Entry 1M34 (X-ray diffraction, 2.30 A resolution); this record covers chains A and B of the 8 polymer chains in the assembly.

Chain A:
Molecule: Nitrogenase Molybdenum-Iron Protein alpha chain
From: Azotobacter vinelandii
Notes: EC 1.18.6.1
UniProtKB: p07328 (NIFD_AZOVI); residues 2-492 here correspond to UniProt positions 1-491 (UniProt number = residue number - 1)
Chain sequence (491 residues; each row starts with the number of its first residue):
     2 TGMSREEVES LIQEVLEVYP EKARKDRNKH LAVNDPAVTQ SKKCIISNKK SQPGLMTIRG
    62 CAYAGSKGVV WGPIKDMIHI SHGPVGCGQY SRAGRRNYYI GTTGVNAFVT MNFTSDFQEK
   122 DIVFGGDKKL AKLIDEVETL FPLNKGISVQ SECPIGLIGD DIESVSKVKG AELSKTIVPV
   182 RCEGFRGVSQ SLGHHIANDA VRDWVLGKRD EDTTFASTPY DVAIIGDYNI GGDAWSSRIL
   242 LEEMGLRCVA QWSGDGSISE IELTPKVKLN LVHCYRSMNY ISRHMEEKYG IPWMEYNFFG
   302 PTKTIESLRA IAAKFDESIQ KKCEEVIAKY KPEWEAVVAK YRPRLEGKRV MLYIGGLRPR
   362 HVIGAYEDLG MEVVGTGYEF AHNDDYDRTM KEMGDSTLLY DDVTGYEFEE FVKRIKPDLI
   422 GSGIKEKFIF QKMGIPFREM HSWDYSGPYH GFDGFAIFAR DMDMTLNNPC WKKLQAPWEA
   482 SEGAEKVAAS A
Unresolved in the structure: 2-3, 482-492
Metal / ion sites: fe(8)-S(7) cluster Fe: Cys-62, Cys-88, Cys-154 (shared with Cys-70(B), Cys-95(B), Cys-153(B) of chain B); fe-mo-s cluster Fe near Cys-275 (its only coordinating residue here)
Small-molecule neighbours:
  - fe-mo-s cluster (CFM): Val-70, Arg-96, His-195, Tyr-229, Ile-231, Cys-275, Arg-277, Ser-278, Ile-355, Gly-356, Gly-357, Leu-358, Arg-359, Pro-360, Glu-380, Phe-381, His-442
  - fe(8)-S(7) cluster (CLF): Cys-62, Tyr-64, Pro-85, Val-86, Gly-87, Cys-88, Tyr-91, Glu-153, Cys-154, Gly-185
  - 3-hydroxy-3-carboxy-adipic acid (HCA): Ala-65, Gly-95, Arg-96, Gln-191, Gly-424, Ile-425, Lys-426, Glu-440, His-442

Chain B:
Molecule: Nitrogenase Molybdenum-Iron Protein beta chain
From: Azotobacter vinelandii
Notes: EC 1.18.6.1
UniProtKB: p07329 (NIFK_AZOVI); residues 2-523 here correspond to UniProt positions 1-522 (UniProt number = residue number - 1)
Chain sequence (522 residues; numbered 2 to 523; the number before each row is that of its first residue):
     2 SQQVDKIKAS YPLFLDQDYK DMLAKKRDGF EEKYPQDKID EVFQWTTTKE YQELNFQREA
    62 LTVNPAKACQ PLGAVLCALG FEKTMPYVHG SQGCVAYFRS YFNRHFREPV SCVSDSMTED
   122 AAVFGGQQNM KDGLQNCKAT YKPDMIAVST TCMAEVIGDD LNAFINNSKK EGFIPDEFPV
   182 PFAHTPSFVG SHVTGWDNMF EGIARYFTLK SMDDKVVGSN KKINIVPGFE TYLGNFRVIK
   242 RMLSEMGVGY SLLSDPEEVL DTPADGQFRM YAGGTTQEEM KDAPNALNTV LLQPWHLEKT
   302 KKFVEGTWKH EVPKLNIPMG LDWTDEFLMK VSEISGQPIP ASLTKERGRL VDMMTDSHTW
   362 LHGKRFALWG DPDFVMGLVK FLLELGCEPV HILCHNGNKR WKKAVDAILA ASPYGKNATV
   422 YIGKDLWHLR SLVFTDKPDF MIGNSYGKFI QRDTLHKGKE FEVPLIRIGF PIFDRHHLHR
   482 STTLGYEGAM QILTTLVNSI LERLDEETRG MQATDYNHDL VR
Metal / ion sites: fe(8)-S(7) cluster Fe: Cys-70, Cys-95, Cys-153 (shared with Cys-62(A), Cys-88(A), Cys-154(A) of chain A); Ca2+ site 1: Arg-108, Glu-109 (shared with 2 residues of chain D); Ca2+ site 2: Asp-353, Asp-357 (shared with 2 residues of chain D)
Small-molecule neighbours: fe(8)-S(7) cluster (CLF): Cys-70, Pro-72, Ser-92, Gly-94, Cys-95, Tyr-98, Phe-99, Thr-152, Cys-153, Ser-188

Chain A / chain B interface:
Pairs across the interface (195; chain A residue first):
  Val-19(A) / Ala-140(B)
  Tyr-20(A) / Thr-141(B)
  Pro-21(A) / Gln-136(B)
  Pro-21(A) / Asn-137(B)
  Pro-21(A) / Ala-140(B)  hydrophobic
  Lys-23(A) / Gln-129(B)
  Lys-23(A) / Asp-133(B)  salt bridge
  Ala-24(A) / Asn-137(B)
  Lys-51(A) / Thr-119(B)
  Lys-51(A) / Asp-121(B)  salt bridge
  Ser-52(A) / Gln-93(B)  hydrogen bond
  Ser-52(A) / Ser-117(B)
  Pro-54(A) / Ser-115(B)
  Pro-54(A) / Asp-116(B)
  Pro-54(A) / Asn-130(B)
  Pro-54(A) / Asp-133(B)
  Pro-54(A) / Gly-134(B)
  Pro-54(A) / Asn-137(B)  hydrogen bond (backbone-side chain)
  Gly-55(A) / Val-114(B)
  Gly-55(A) / Ser-115(B)  hydrogen bond (backbone-backbone)
  Gly-55(A) / Asp-116(B)
  Gly-55(A) / Gly-134(B)
  Gly-55(A) / Cys-138(B)
  Gly-55(A) / Tyr-142(B)
  Leu-56(A) / Asn-137(B)
  Leu-56(A) / Thr-141(B)
  Leu-56(A) / Tyr-142(B)  hydrogen bond (backbone-side chain)
  Met-57(A) / Met-86(B)  hydrophobic
  Met-57(A) / Arg-100(B)
  Met-57(A) / Ser-112(B)
  Met-57(A) / Cys-113(B)
  Met-57(A) / Val-114(B)
  Met-57(A) / Tyr-142(B)
  Thr-58(A) / Gln-93(B)
  Thr-58(A) / Arg-100(B)
  Arg-60(A) / Gln-93(B)
  Arg-60(A) / Ala-97(B)
  Gly-61(A) / Gln-93(B)  hydrogen bond (backbone-side chain)
  Gly-61(A) / Gly-94(B)
  Cys-62(A) / Gly-94(B)
  Tyr-64(A) / Tyr-98(B)
  Ala-65(A) / Tyr-98(B)
  Lys-76(A) / Glu-32(B)  salt bridge
  Pro-85(A) / Ser-188(B)
  Val-86(A) / Pro-66(B)  hydrophobic
  Val-86(A) / Lys-68(B)
  Val-86(A) / Cys-70(B)
  Gln-90(A) / Pro-66(B)  hydrogen bond (side chain-backbone)
  Gln-90(A) / Lys-68(B)  hydrogen bond (side chain-backbone)
  Gln-90(A) / Tyr-102(B)
  Gln-90(A) / Tyr-447(B)
  Tyr-91(A) / Ala-69(B)
  Tyr-91(A) / Cys-70(B)  hydrogen bond
  Tyr-91(A) / Leu-73(B)
  Tyr-91(A) / Tyr-98(B)  hydrophobic
  Tyr-91(A) / Phe-99(B)  hydrophobic
  Tyr-91(A) / Tyr-102(B)  hydrophobic
  Ser-92(A) / Tyr-98(B)
  Arg-93(A) / Asn-65(B)  hydrogen bond
  Arg-93(A) / Tyr-447(B)
  Arg-93(A) / Phe-450(B)
  Gly-95(A) / Arg-105(B)  hydrogen bond (backbone-side chain)
  Tyr-99(A) / Ser-11(B)
  Thr-103(A) / Ile-40(B)
  Thr-104(A) / Arg-453(B)
  Val-106(A) / Ile-40(B)  hydrophobic
  Asn-107(A) / Lys-34(B)
  Asn-107(A) / Ile-40(B)
  Thr-111(A) / Phe-450(B)
  Met-112(A) / Val-64(B)  hydrophobic
  Met-112(A) / Asn-65(B)
  Met-112(A) / Trp-428(B)  hydrophobic
  Asn-113(A) / Thr-63(B)
  Asn-113(A) / Val-64(B)
  Asn-113(A) / Asn-65(B)  hydrogen bond (backbone-backbone)
  Asn-113(A) / Pro-66(B)
  Phe-114(A) / Thr-63(B)
  Phe-114(A) / Val-64(B)  hydrophobic
  Thr-115(A) / Ala-61(B)
  Thr-115(A) / Leu-62(B)
  Thr-115(A) / Thr-63(B)  hydrogen bond (backbone-backbone)
  Thr-115(A) / Pro-66(B)
  Ser-116(A) / Ala-61(B)
  Asp-117(A) / Thr-63(B)
  Asp-117(A) / Lys-68(B)  salt bridge
  Phe-118(A) / Phe-189(B)
  Gln-119(A) / Lys-68(B)
  Gln-119(A) / Phe-189(B)
  Glu-120(A) / Phe-189(B)  hydrogen bond (backbone-backbone)
  Glu-120(A) / Val-190(B)
  Ile-123(A) / Phe-189(B)  hydrophobic
  Lys-130(A) / Ala-61(B)
  Lys-133(A) / Glu-60(B)
  Lys-133(A) / Ala-61(B)
  Leu-134(A) / Ala-61(B)
  Leu-134(A) / Leu-62(B)  hydrophobic
  Glu-137(A) / Arg-59(B)
  Glu-137(A) / Glu-60(B)  hydrogen bond (side chain-backbone)
  Glu-137(A) / Ala-61(B)  hydrogen bond (side chain-backbone)
  Glu-137(A) / Leu-62(B)  hydrogen bond (side chain-backbone)
  Val-138(A) / Leu-62(B)  hydrophobic
  Thr-140(A) / Trp-46(B)
  Thr-140(A) / Leu-55(B)
  Leu-141(A) / Tyr-52(B)  hydrogen bond (backbone-side chain)
  Leu-141(A) / Asn-56(B)
  Leu-141(A) / Arg-59(B)
  Phe-142(A) / Trp-428(B)  hydrophobic
  Pro-143(A) / Trp-46(B)
  Leu-144(A) / Tyr-35(B)
  Leu-144(A) / Val-43(B)  hydrophobic
  Lys-146(A) / Glu-32(B)
  Lys-146(A) / Glu-33(B)  hydrogen bond (side chain-backbone)
  Cys-154(A) / Ser-92(B)
  Pro-155(A) / Cys-153(B)  hydrophobic
  Leu-158(A) / Met-154(B)
  Leu-158(A) / Val-157(B)  hydrophobic
  Leu-158(A) / Ile-158(B)  hydrophobic
  Phe-186(A) / Thr-119(B)
  Phe-186(A) / Glu-120(B)  hydrogen bond (backbone-backbone)
  Gly-188(A) / Thr-119(B)
  Val-189(A) / Gln-93(B)  hydrogen bond (backbone-side chain)
  Arg-210(A) / Glu-33(B)  salt bridge
  Gly-232(A) / Ser-11(B)
  Gly-232(A) / Phe-15(B)
  Gly-233(A) / Phe-15(B)
  Trp-236(A) / Phe-15(B)  hydrophobic
  Trp-236(A) / Tyr-20(B)
  Trp-236(A) / Met-23(B)
  Trp-236(A) / Leu-24(B)
  Ser-237(A) / Tyr-20(B)
  Arg-239(A) / Met-23(B)
  Arg-239(A) / Lys-27(B)
  Arg-239(A) / Phe-31(B)
  Ile-240(A) / Asp-19(B)
  Ile-240(A) / Met-23(B)
  Glu-243(A) / Met-23(B)
  Arg-248(A) / Phe-31(B)
  Cys-249(A) / Phe-31(B)
  Val-250(A) / Phe-31(B)
  Gln-252(A) / Lys-27(B)
  Asp-256(A) / Lys-27(B)  salt bridge
  Asp-256(A) / Glu-32(B)
  Ser-258(A) / Phe-31(B)
  Ser-258(A) / Glu-32(B)
  Ser-260(A) / Phe-31(B)  hydrogen bond (side chain-backbone)
  Ser-260(A) / Glu-32(B)  hydrogen bond (side chain-backbone)
  Ser-260(A) / Glu-33(B)
  Glu-261(A) / Lys-27(B)  salt bridge
  Glu-261(A) / Phe-31(B)
  Glu-261(A) / Glu-32(B)
  Glu-334(A) / Ser-2(B)  hydrogen bond
  Glu-334(A) / Gln-3(B)  hydrogen bond (side chain-backbone)
  Ala-337(A) / Val-5(B)
  Lys-341(A) / Val-5(B)
  Gly-406(A) / Tyr-142(B)  hydrogen bond (backbone-side chain)
  Tyr-407(A) / Thr-141(B)
  Tyr-407(A) / Tyr-142(B)  hydrogen bond (backbone-side chain)
  Tyr-407(A) / Lys-143(B)
  Glu-410(A) / Phe-269(B)
  Ile-425(A) / Ser-101(B)
  Ile-425(A) / Asn-104(B)
  Lys-426(A) / Ala-97(B)
  Lys-426(A) / Arg-100(B)
  Lys-426(A) / Asn-104(B)
  Phe-429(A) / Asn-104(B)
  Phe-429(A) / Arg-108(B)
  Phe-429(A) / Glu-109(B)
  Phe-429(A) / Pro-110(B)
  Ile-430(A) / Pro-110(B)
  Ile-430(A) / Phe-269(B)  hydrophobic
  Lys-433(A) / Glu-109(B)  salt bridge
  Lys-433(A) / Pro-110(B)
  Lys-433(A) / Thr-263(B)  hydrogen bond (side chain-backbone)
  Lys-433(A) / Pro-264(B)
  Lys-433(A) / Asp-266(B)
  Lys-433(A) / Gly-267(B)  hydrogen bond (backbone-backbone)
  Lys-433(A) / Gln-268(B)  hydrogen bond (backbone-backbone)
  Met-434(A) / Gly-267(B)
  Met-434(A) / Phe-269(B)  hydrophobic
  Gly-448(A) / Ala-10(B)
  Gly-448(A) / Ser-11(B)
  Pro-449(A) / Ser-11(B)
  Pro-449(A) / Leu-14(B)  hydrophobic
  Pro-449(A) / Phe-15(B)  hydrophobic
  Asp-454(A) / Ser-2(B)  hydrogen bond (side chain-backbone)
  Asp-454(A) / Gln-3(B)  hydrogen bond (backbone-side chain)
  Asp-454(A) / Tyr-20(B)  hydrogen bond
  Ala-457(A) / Ile-8(B)
  Ile-458(A) / Gln-3(B)
  Ile-458(A) / Ile-8(B)  hydrophobic
  Ile-458(A) / Lys-9(B)
  Arg-461(A) / Ile-8(B)
  Leu-475(A) / Ala-265(B)
  Leu-475(A) / Asp-266(B)
  Leu-475(A) / Gly-267(B)
Other interface residues (no listed pair), chain A (112 interface residues in all): Gln-53, Ile-59, Asp-77, Gly-87, Cys-88, Arg-97, Ile-101, Gly-105, Ile-159, Arg-187, Ser-190, Phe-216, Leu-264, Lys-330, Tyr-331, Val-338, Tyr-342, Thr-405, Gly-435
Other interface residues (no listed pair), chain B (100 interface residues in all): Lys-39, Phe-44, Gln-58, Ala-67, Met-118, Ala-123, Met-271, His-396, Asp-454, His-457

Overview:
112 residues of chain A and 100 residues of chain B are in contact; the contacts include 32 hydrogen bonds and
8 salt bridges. Among the polar pairs are Lys-23(A)/Asp-133(B), Lys-51(A)/Asp-121(B) and Lys-76(A)/Glu-32(B).
Fe(8)-S(7) cluster is bound between chain A and chain B.
Here chain A is Nitrogenase Molybdenum-Iron Protein alpha chain and chain B is Nitrogenase Molybdenum-Iron
Protein beta chain, both from Azotobacter vinelandii. Entry 1M34 (Nitrogenase Complex From Azotobacter
Vinelandii Stabilized By ADP-Tetrafluoroaluminate) was determined by X-ray diffraction, deposited together
with 1M1Y.
